Entry 1S0Y (X-ray diffraction, 2.30 A resolution); this record covers chains B and F of the 6 polymer chains in the assembly.

[Chain B (and F)]
Name: beta-subunit of trans-3-chloroacrylic acid dehalogenase
Organism: Pseudomonas pavonaceae
Notes: chain F of this document is another copy of the same molecule, construct and numbering; everything in this record applies to it too
UniProt: Q9EV84 (Q9EV84_PSEPV); numbering as in UniProt (aligned over 1-71)
Sequence (71 residues; numbered 1 to 71; the number before each row is that of its first residue):
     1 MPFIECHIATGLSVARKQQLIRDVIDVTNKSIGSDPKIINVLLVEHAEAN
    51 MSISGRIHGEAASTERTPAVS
Unresolved in the structure: 1, 57-71 (chain F: 1, 59-71)
Covalently attached groups: malonic acid (MLA) linked to P2

[Interface between chain B and chain F]
Pairs across the interface - 22 pairs, chain B then chain F:
  K17(B) - N50(F)
  Q18(B) - A49(F)  hydrogen bond (side chain-backbone)
  Q18(B) - I57(F)
  Q18(B) - H58(F)
  I21(B) - S52(F)
  R22(B) - I57(F)
  I25(B) - G55(F)
  P36(B) - S54(F)
  P36(B) - G55(F)  hydrogen bond (backbone-backbone)
  K37(B) - S54(F)  hydrogen bond (backbone-side chain)
  I39(B) - S54(F)  hydrogen bond (backbone-backbone)
  I39(B) - G55(F)  hydrogen bond (backbone-backbone)
  N40(B) - S52(F)
  N40(B) - I53(F)
  N40(B) - S54(F)  hydrogen bond (side chain-backbone)
  V41(B) - N50(F)
  V41(B) - M51(F)
  V41(B) - S52(F)  hydrogen bond (backbone-backbone)
  L42(B) - H7(F)
  L42(B) - H46(F)
  L42(B) - N50(F)
  L43(B) - N50(F)  hydrogen bond (backbone-backbone)
Also at the interface, not in a pair above, chain B (16 interface residues in all): E5, V14, I38, E45

[Summary]
16 residues of chain B and 11 residues of chain F are in contact, with 8 hydrogen bonds. Among the polar pairs
are Q18(B)-A49(F), K37(B)-S54(F) and N40(B)-S54(F). Covalently linked malonic acid: at P2(B).
Chain B and chain F are both beta-subunit of trans-3-chloroacrylic acid dehalogenase (Pseudomonas pavonaceae);
the structure, The structure of trans-3-chloroacrylic acid dehalogenase, covalently inactivated by the
mechanism-based inhibitor 3-bromopropiolate at 2.3 Angstrom ..., was determined by X-ray diffraction.
